PDB entry 8XZ3 | electron microscopy, 3.60 A resolution | chains A and D of the 34 polymer chains in the assembly

Chain A:
Molecule: 23S rRNA
Organism: Mycolicibacterium smegmatis MC2 155
Sequence (3119 nucleotides; row label = number of the first residue in the row):
     2 AAGUGUUUAA GGGCGCAUGG UGGAUGCCUU GGCACUGGGA GCCGAUGAAG GACGUAGGAG
    62 GCUGCGAUAA GCCUCGGGGA GCUGUCAACC GAGCGUUGAU CCGAGGAUGU CCGAAUGGGG
   122 AAACCCGGCA CGAGUGAUGU CGUGUCACCA GGCGCUGAAU AUAUAGGCGU CUGGGGGGAA
   182 CGCGGGGAAG UGAAACAUCU CAGUACCCGU AGGAAGAGAA AACAAAAUGU GAUUCCGUGA
   242 GUAGUGGCGA GCGAAAGCGG AGGAUGGCUA AACCGUAUGC AUGUGAUACC GGGUAGGGGU
   302 UGUGUGUGCG GGGUUGUGGG ACCUAUCUUU CCGGCUCUAC CUGGCUGGAG GGCAGUGAGA
   362 AAAUGUUGUG GUUAGCGGAA AUGGCUUGGG AUGGCCUGCC GUAGACGGUG AGAGCCCGGU
   422 ACGUGAAAAC CCGACGUCUG UCUUGAUGGU GUUCCCGAGU AGCAGCGGGC CCGUGGAAUC
   482 UGCUGUGAAU CUGCCGGGAC CACCCGGUAA GCCUGAAUAC UUCCCAGUGA CCGAUAGCGG
   542 AUUAGUACCG UGAGGGAAUG GUGAAAAGUA CCCCGGGAGG GGAGUGAAAG AGUACCUGAA
   602 ACCGUGCGCU UACAAUCCGU CAGAGCCCUC GACGUGUCGU GGGGUGAUGG CGUGCCUUUU
   662 GAAGAAUGAG CCUGCGAGUC AGGGACAUGU CGCGAGGUUA ACCCGGGUGG GGUAGCCGCA
   722 GCGAAAGCGA GUCUGAAUAG GGCGUAUCCA CACAAGAGUG UGUGGUGUAG UGGUGUGUUC
   782 UGGACCCGAA GCGGAGUGAU CUACCCAUGG CCAGGGUGAA GCGCGGGUAA GACCGCGUGG
   842 AGGCCCGAAC CCACUUAGGU UGAAGACUGA GGGGAUGAGC UGUGGGUAGG GGUGAAAGGC
   902 CAAUCAAACU CCGUGAUAGC UGGUUCUCCC CGAAAUGCAU UUAGGUGCAG CGUCGCAUGU
   962 UUCUUGCCGG AGGUAGAGCU ACUGGAUGGC CGAUGGGCCC CACAGGGUUA CUGACGUCAG
  1022 CCAAACUCCG AAUGCCGGUA AGUCCAAGAG UGCGGCAGUG AGACGGCGGG GGAUAAGCUC
  1082 CGUGCGUCGA GAGGGAAACA GCCCAGAUCG CCGGCUAAGG CCCCUAAGCG UGUGCUAAGU
  1142 GGAAAAGGAU GUGCAGUCGC GAAGACAACC AGGAGGUUGG CUUAGAAGCA GCCACCCUUG
  1202 AAAGAGUGCG UAAUAGCUCA CUGGUCAAGU GAUUGUGCGC CGAUAAUGUA GCGGGGCUCA
  1262 AGCACACCGC CGAAGCCGCG GCAGCCAACG UGUUGGCUGG GUAGGGGAGC GUCCUGCAUC
  1322 CGGUGAAGCC GCCGAGUGAU CGAGUGGUGG AGGGUGUGGG AGUGAGAAUG CAGGCAUGAG
  1382 UAGCGAUUAG GCAAGUGAGA ACCUUGCCCG CCGAAAGACC AAGGGUUCCU GGGCCAGGCC
  1442 AGUCCGCCCA GGGUGAGUCG GGACCUAAGG CGAGGCCGAC AGGCGUAGUC GAUGGACAAC
  1502 GGGUUGAUAU UCCCGUACCC GUGUAUGUGC GUCCAUGAUG AAUCAGCGGU ACUAACCAUC
  1562 CAAAACCACC GUGACCGCAC CUUUCGGGGU GUGGCGUUGG UGGGGCUGCA UGGGACCUUC
  1622 GUUGGUAGUA GUCAAGCGAU GGGGUGACGC AGGAAGGUAG CCGUACCGGU CAGUGGUAAU
  1682 ACCGGGGUAA GCCUGUAGGG AGUCAGAUAG GUAAAUCCGU CUGGCAUAUA UCCUGAGAGG
  1742 UGAUGCAUAG CCGAGUGAGG CGAAUUCGGU GAUCCUAUGC UGCCGAGAAA AGCCUCUAGC
  1802 GAGGACAUAC ACGGCCCGUA CCCCAAACCA ACACAGGUGG UCAGGUAGAG AAUACUAAGG
  1862 CGUACGAGUG AACUAUGGUU AAGGAACUCG GCAAAAUGCC CCCGUAACUU CGGGAGAAGG
  1922 GGGACCCACA UGGCGUGUAA GCCUUUACGG CCCAAGCGUG AGUGGGUGGC ACAAACCAGU
  1982 GAGAAGCGAC UGUUUACUAA AAACACAGGU CCGUGCGAAG UCGCAAGACG AUGUAUACGG
  2042 ACUGACGCCU GCCCGGUGCU GGAAGGUUAA GAGGACCCGU UAACUCCCUU UGGGGGUGAA
  2102 GCGGAGAAUU UAAGCCCCAG UAAACGGCGG UGGUAACUAU AACCAUCCUA AGGUAGCGAA
  2162 AUUCCUUGUC GGGUAAGUUC CGACCUGCAC GAAUGGCGUA ACGACUUCUC AACUGUCUCA
  2222 ACCAUAGACU CGGCGAAAUU GCACUACGAG UAAAGAUGCU CGUUACGCGC GGCAGGACGA
  2282 AAAGACCCCG GGACCUUCAC UACAACUUGG UAUUGGUGCU CGAUACGGUU UGUGUAGGAU
  2342 AGGUGGGAGA CUGUGAAGCU CACACGCCAG UGUGGGUGGA GUCGUUGUUG AAAUACCACU
  2402 CUGAUCGUAU UGGGCCUCUA ACCUCGGACC GUAUAUCCGG UUCAGGGACA GUGCCUGGUG
  2462 GGUAGUUUAA CUGGGGCGGU UGCCUCCUAA AAUGUAACGG AGGCGCCCAA AGGUUCCCUC
  2522 AACCUGGACG GCAAUCAGGU GUUGAGUGUA AGUGCACAAG GGAGCUUGAC UGCGAGACGG
  2582 ACAUGUCGAG CAGGGACGAA AGUCGGGACU AGUGAUCCGG CACCUCUGAG UGGAAGGGGU
  2642 GUCGCUCAAC GGAUAAAAGG UACCCCGGGG AUAACAGGCU GAUCUUCCCC AAGAGUCCAU
  2702 AUCGACGGGA UGGUUUGGCA CCUCGAUGUC GGCUCGUCGC AUCCUGGGGC UGGAGCAGGU
  2762 CCCAAGGGUU GGGCUGUUCG CCCAUUAAAG CGGCACGCGA GCUGGGUUUA GAACGUCGUG
  2822 AGACAGUUCG GUCUCUAUCC GCCGCGCGCG UCAGAAGCUU GAGGAAACCU GUCCCUAGUA
  2882 CGAGAGGACC GGGACGGACG AACCUCUGGU AUACCAGUUG UCCCACCAGG GGCACGGCUG
  2942 GAUAGCCACG UUCGGACAGG AUAACCGCUG AAAGCAUCUA AGCGGGAAAC CUCUUCCAAG
  3002 ACCAGGCUUC UCACCCUCUA GGAGGGAUAA GGCCCCCCGC AGACCACGGG AUUGAUAGAC
  3062 CAGACCUGGA AGCCUAGUAA UAGGUGCAGG GAACUGGCAC UAACCGGCCG AAAACUUAC
Small-molecule neighbours: erythromycin a (ERY): U861, A2282, A2283, A2286, A2727, G2729, U2833, C2834, U2835

Chain D:
Molecule: Large ribosomal subunit protein uL3
Organism: Mycolicibacterium smegmatis MC2 155
UniProtKB: A0QSD1 (RL3_MYCS2); residue numbers follow UniProt; this construct covers 2-215
Amino-acid sequence (214 residues; each row starts with the number of its first residue):
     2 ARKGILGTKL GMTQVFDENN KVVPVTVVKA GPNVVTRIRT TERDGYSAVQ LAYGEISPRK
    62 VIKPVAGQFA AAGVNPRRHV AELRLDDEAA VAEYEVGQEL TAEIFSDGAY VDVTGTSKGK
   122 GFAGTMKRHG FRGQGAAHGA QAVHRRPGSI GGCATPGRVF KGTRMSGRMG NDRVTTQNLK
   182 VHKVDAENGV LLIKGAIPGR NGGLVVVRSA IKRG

Chain A / chain D interface:
Pairs across the interface - 191 pairs, chain A then chain D:
  A858(A) - Gly140(D)  phosphate contact
  G859(A) - Gln142(D)  phosphate contact
  G859(A) - Ala143(D)  phosphate contact
  U861(A) - Gln142(D)  hydrogen bond to the base
  U1248(A) - Thr156(D)  base contact
  U1248(A) - Pro157(D)  base contact
  U1248(A) - Arg159(D)  hydrogen bond to the base
  U1248(A) - Phe161(D)  sugar contact
  A1872(A) - Phe123(D)  hydrogen bond to the sugar
  A1873(A) - Phe123(D)  sugar contact
  A1873(A) - Gly125(D)  sugar contact
  C1874(A) - Arg146(D)  salt bridge to the phosphate
  C1874(A) - Arg147(D)  phosphate contact
  U1875(A) - Ala143(D)  phosphate contact
  U1875(A) - Val144(D)  phosphate contact
  U1875(A) - His145(D)  hydrogen bond to the phosphate
  U1875(A) - Arg146(D)  hydrogen bond to the phosphate
  A1876(A) - Ala143(D)  phosphate contact
  A1876(A) - His145(D)  salt bridge to the phosphate
  C1888(A) - His139(D)  hydrogen bond to the base
  U1889(A) - His139(D)  sugar contact
  G1891(A) - His139(D)  hydrogen bond to the base
  C1893(A) - Ala138(D)  base contact
  C1893(A) - His139(D)  stacking on the base
  U2217(A) - Ala138(D)  sugar contact
  U2217(A) - His139(D)  sugar contact
  C2218(A) - Gly136(D)  phosphate contact
  C2218(A) - Ala137(D)  hydrogen bond to the phosphate
  A2222(A) - Arg146(D)  salt bridge to the phosphate
  C2248(A) - Arg159(D)  phosphate contact
  G2249(A) - Arg159(D)  salt bridge to the phosphate
  G2256(A) - Thr156(D)  hydrogen bond to the base
  G2272(A) - Phe123(D)  base contact
  G2273(A) - Met166(D)  base contact
  G2273(A) - Ser167(D)  hydrogen bond to the sugar
  C2274(A) - Pro148(D)  sugar contact
  C2274(A) - Ile151(D)  sugar contact
  A2275(A) - Arg147(D)  salt bridge to the phosphate
  A2275(A) - Gly149(D)  phosphate contact
  A2275(A) - Ile151(D)  sugar contact
  G2276(A) - Gly149(D)  phosphate contact
  G2276(A) - Ser150(D)  phosphate contact
  G2276(A) - Ile151(D)  hydrogen bond to the phosphate
  G2276(A) - Gly152(D)  sugar contact
  G2276(A) - Gly153(D)  sugar contact
  G2276(A) - Cys154(D)  phosphate contact
  G2276(A) - Ala155(D)  sugar contact
  G2276(A) - Gly158(D)  hydrogen bond to the base
  G2276(A) - Arg159(D)  base contact
  G2276(A) - Val160(D)  base contact
  G2277(A) - Cys154(D)  phosphate contact
  G2277(A) - Ala155(D)  sugar contact
  G2277(A) - Gly158(D)  sugar contact
  C2734(A) - Gln135(D)  base contact
  U2735(A) - Arg133(D)  salt bridge to the phosphate
  U2735(A) - Gly134(D)  sugar contact
  U2735(A) - Gln135(D)  sugar contact
  U2735(A) - Pro148(D)  hydrogen bond to the sugar
  U2735(A) - Gly149(D)  base contact
  U2735(A) - Ser150(D)  hydrogen bond to the base
  C2736(A) - Phe132(D)  phosphate contact
  C2736(A) - Arg133(D)  salt bridge to the phosphate
  C2736(A) - Ser150(D)  hydrogen bond to the base
  G2737(A) - Phe132(D)  phosphate contact
  G2737(A) - Arg165(D)  salt bridge to the phosphate
  C2795(A) - Thr156(D)  hydrogen bond to the sugar
  A2796(A) - Cys154(D)  phosphate contact
  A2796(A) - Ala155(D)  base contact
  A2796(A) - Thr156(D)  hydrogen bond to the phosphate
  G2798(A) - Ser150(D)  base contact
  G2798(A) - Gly152(D)  base contact
  G2798(A) - Gly153(D)  sugar contact
  G2798(A) - Cys154(D)  hydrogen bond to the sugar
  C2799(A) - Ser150(D)  sugar contact
  C2799(A) - Gly152(D)  sugar contact
  C2799(A) - Gly153(D)  sugar contact
  C2799(A) - Cys154(D)  phosphate contact
  G2802(A) - Gln135(D)  hydrogen bond to the base
  G2802(A) - Val144(D)  sugar contact
  G2802(A) - Arg147(D)  hydrogen bond to the sugar
  G2802(A) - Gly149(D)  base contact
  G2802(A) - Ser150(D)  base contact
  C2803(A) - Gln135(D)  base contact
  C2803(A) - Ala141(D)  sugar contact
  C2803(A) - Gln142(D)  phosphate contact
  C2803(A) - Val144(D)  sugar contact
  U2804(A) - His139(D)  sugar contact
  U2804(A) - Gly140(D)  sugar contact
  U2804(A) - Gln142(D)  phosphate contact
  U2835(A) - Gln142(D)  phosphate contact
  G2842(A) - Arg159(D)  sugar contact
  G2842(A) - Val160(D)  hydrogen bond to the sugar
  C2843(A) - Val160(D)  sugar contact
  C2843(A) - Lys162(D)  phosphate contact
  C2843(A) - Gly163(D)  phosphate contact
  C2843(A) - Thr164(D)  sugar contact
  C2843(A) - Met166(D)  base contact
  C2844(A) - Arg129(D)  hydrogen bond to the sugar
  C2844(A) - Lys162(D)  phosphate contact
  C2844(A) - Gly163(D)  hydrogen bond to the phosphate
  C2844(A) - Thr164(D)  sugar contact
  C2844(A) - Met166(D)  hydrogen bond to the sugar
  C2844(A) - Ser167(D)  hydrogen bond to the sugar
  G2845(A) - Arg129(D)  salt bridge to the phosphate
  G2845(A) - Arg169(D)  hydrogen bond to the sugar
  C2846(A) - Arg169(D)  sugar contact
  A2857(A) - Val66(D)  sugar contact
  A2857(A) - Gln69(D)  base contact
  G2858(A) - Gln69(D)  base contact
  C2859(A) - Arg40(D)  hydrogen bond to the base
  C2859(A) - Gln51(D)  hydrogen bond to the sugar
  C2859(A) - Val81(D)  sugar contact
  C2859(A) - Glu83(D)  hydrogen bond to the sugar
  U2860(A) - Tyr47(D)  hydrogen bond to the sugar
  U2860(A) - Glu83(D)  phosphate contact
  U2861(A) - Tyr47(D)  sugar contact
  U2861(A) - Arg85(D)  phosphate contact
  G2862(A) - Arg85(D)  salt bridge to the phosphate
  A2903(A) - Ala197(D)  sugar contact
  A2903(A) - Ile198(D)  sugar contact
  A2903(A) - Pro199(D)  sugar contact
  C2904(A) - Lys10(D)  phosphate contact
  C2904(A) - Met13(D)  hydrogen bond to the sugar
  C2904(A) - Ser118(D)  phosphate contact
  C2904(A) - Lys119(D)  hydrogen bond to the phosphate
  C2904(A) - Ala197(D)  sugar contact
  C2904(A) - Ile198(D)  sugar contact
  C2904(A) - Gly200(D)  phosphate contact
  C2905(A) - Met13(D)  sugar contact
  C2905(A) - Lys119(D)  salt bridge to the phosphate
  C2905(A) - Asn202(D)  hydrogen bond to the phosphate
  U2906(A) - Met13(D)  sugar contact
  U2906(A) - Thr14(D)  sugar contact
  U2906(A) - Gln15(D)  sugar contact
  U2906(A) - Pro25(D)  base contact
  C2947(A) - Lys119(D)  phosphate contact
  C2947(A) - Lys121(D)  phosphate contact
  C2948(A) - Lys121(D)  salt bridge to the phosphate
  C2948(A) - Lys128(D)  salt bridge to the phosphate
  U2952(A) - Pro25(D)  sugar contact
  U2953(A) - Leu180(D)  sugar contact
  U2953(A) - Lys195(D)  sugar contact
  U2953(A) - Gly196(D)  sugar contact
  C2954(A) - Gln178(D)  hydrogen bond to the sugar
  C2954(A) - Asn179(D)  sugar contact
  G2955(A) - Asn179(D)  hydrogen bond to the phosphate
  G2955(A) - Lys213(D)  hydrogen bond to the phosphate
  G2956(A) - Lys213(D)  salt bridge to the phosphate
  A2957(A) - Lys213(D)  base contact
  U2995(A) - Gln178(D)  sugar contact
  U2995(A) - Lys213(D)  sugar contact
  U2996(A) - Thr176(D)  phosphate contact
  U2996(A) - Gln178(D)  sugar contact
  C2997(A) - Arg174(D)  salt bridge to the phosphate
  C2997(A) - Thr176(D)  hydrogen bond to the phosphate
  C2998(A) - Arg174(D)  salt bridge to the phosphate
  G3007(A) - Arg40(D)  base contact
  C3008(A) - Arg38(D)  hydrogen bond to the sugar
  C3008(A) - Arg40(D)  hydrogen bond to the base
  C3008(A) - Arg44(D)  sugar contact
  C3008(A) - Asp45(D)  hydrogen bond to the sugar
  U3009(A) - Arg38(D)  sugar contact
  U3009(A) - Arg44(D)  salt bridge to the phosphate
  U3009(A) - Gln69(D)  base contact
  U3010(A) - Pro65(D)  hydrogen bond to the sugar
  U3010(A) - Gly68(D)  sugar contact
  U3010(A) - Gln69(D)  sugar contact
  C3011(A) - Lys64(D)  sugar contact
  C3011(A) - Pro65(D)  sugar contact
  A3031(A) - Lys64(D)  phosphate contact
  A3031(A) - Pro65(D)  sugar contact
  G3032(A) - Ile63(D)  phosphate contact
  G3032(A) - Lys64(D)  hydrogen bond to the phosphate
  G3033(A) - Ile63(D)  phosphate contact
  C3041(A) - Lys119(D)  base contact
  C3041(A) - Arg201(D)  sugar contact
  A3042(A) - Gly120(D)  phosphate contact
  A3042(A) - Asn172(D)  sugar contact
  A3042(A) - Arg201(D)  salt bridge to the phosphate
  G3043(A) - Gly120(D)  phosphate contact
  G3043(A) - Lys121(D)  phosphate contact
  G3043(A) - Gly122(D)  hydrogen bond to the phosphate
  G3043(A) - Arg169(D)  sugar contact
  A3044(A) - Gly122(D)  phosphate contact
  A3044(A) - Phe123(D)  hydrogen bond to the phosphate
  A3044(A) - Arg169(D)  salt bridge to the phosphate
  C3046(A) - Arg169(D)  base contact
  G3051(A) - Lys61(D)  salt bridge to the phosphate
  G3051(A) - Arg79(D)  salt bridge to the phosphate
  A3052(A) - Arg60(D)  salt bridge to the phosphate
  U3054(A) - Arg60(D)  hydrogen bond to the sugar
Also at the interface, not in a pair above, chain A (92 interface residues in all): G860, G1249, A2221, U2738, A2856, A2902, C2907, U3012, A3047, G3050, U3053, G3055
Also at the interface, not in a pair above, chain D (91 interface residues in all): Ala82, Ala124, Met127, Gly168, Met170, Val175, Ile212

Summary:
92 residues of chain A face 91 of chain D across their interface, with 45 hydrogen bonds, 22 salt bridges and
1 aromatic stacking contact. Among the polar pairs are U861(A)-Gln142(D), U1248(A)-Arg159(D) and
C1888(A)-His139(D). Chain A binds erythromycin a.
Chain A is 23S rRNA and chain D is Large ribosomal subunit protein uL3, both from Mycolicibacterium smegmatis
MC2 155; the structure, Mycobacterium smegmatis 50S ribosomal subunit with Erythromycin, was determined by
electron microscopy together with 8KAB from the same study.
